PDB entry 2BUT | X-ray diffraction, 1.85 A resolution | chains A and B

[Chain A]
Protein: Protocatechuate 3,4-dioxygenase alpha chain
Source organism: Acinetobacter calcoaceticus
Notes: EC 1.13.11.3
Reference sequence: P20371 (PCXA_ACICA); the construct lacks a stretch of the UniProt sequence, so the offset changes along the chain: -3 to 88 = UniProt 1-92; 89-200 = UniProt 98-209
Chain sequence (209 residues; row label = number of the first residue in the row; a row labelled like 88A-88E holds insertion residues (88A, then the next letters in order); numbers below 1 keep their minus sign (Met-3 is residue -3)):
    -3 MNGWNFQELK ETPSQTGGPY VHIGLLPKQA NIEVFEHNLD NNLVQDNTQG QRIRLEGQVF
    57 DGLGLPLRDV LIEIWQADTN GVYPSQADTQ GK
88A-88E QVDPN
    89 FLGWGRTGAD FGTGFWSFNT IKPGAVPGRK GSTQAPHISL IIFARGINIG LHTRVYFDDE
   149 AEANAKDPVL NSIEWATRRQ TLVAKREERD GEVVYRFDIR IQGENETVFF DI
Not modelled in the structure: -3 to 3
Ligand contacts: hydroxide ion (OH): Gly14, Pro15, Tyr16
Swiss-Prot annotation at these positions:
  - binding site (3,4-dihydroxybenzoate): Arg133

[Chain B]
Protein: Protocatechuate 3,4-dioxygenase beta chain
Source organism: Acinetobacter calcoaceticus
Notes: EC 1.13.11.3
Reference sequence: P20372 (PCXB_ACICA); residues 300-540 here correspond to UniProt positions 1-241 (UniProt number = residue number - 299)
Chain sequence (241 residues; each row starts with the number of its first residue):
   300 MSQIIWGAYA QRNTEDHPPA YAPGYKTSVL RSPKNALISI AETLSEVTAP HFSADKFGPK
   360 DNDLILNYAK DGLPIGERVI VHGYVRDQFG RPVKNALVEV WQANASGRYR HPNDQYIGAM
   420 DPNFGGCGRM LTDDNGYYVF RTIKPGPYPW RNRINEWSPA HIHFSLIADG WAQRLISQFY
   480 FEGDTLIDSC PILKTIPSEQ QRRALIALED KSNFIEADSR CYRFDITLRG RRATYFENDL
   540 T
Not modelled in the structure: 300-302
Sequence notes: engineered mutation Ser457 (Arg158 in P20372)
Ion coordination: Fe ion: Tyr408, Tyr447, His460, His462 (together with hydroxide ion)
Ligand contacts: hydroxide ion (OH): Tyr408, Tyr447, His460, His462
Swiss-Prot annotation at these positions:
  - binding site (Fe cation): Tyr408, Tyr447, His460, His462

[How chain A and chain B interact]
Pairs across the interface (175; chain A residue first):
  Glu4(A) with Gln387(B), hydrogen bond
  Leu5(A) with Asp386(B); Gln387(B), hydrogen bond (backbone-backbone); Gly389(B); Thr526(B)
  Lys6(A) with Asp315(B), salt bridge; Gln499(B); Gln500(B); Thr526(B)
  Glu7(A) with Arg311(B), salt bridge; His316(B), salt bridge; Gln500(B), hydrogen bond (backbone-side chain); Thr526(B); Arg528(B)
  Thr8(A) with His316(B); Leu474(B); Leu504(B); Ile525(B); Thr526(B), hydrogen bond (side chain-backbone)
  Pro9(A) with Asp315(B); His316(B); Ser476(B), hydrogen bond (backbone-side chain); Ile495(B), hydrophobic; Gln500(B); Leu504(B)
  Ser10(A) with His316(B), hydrogen bond (backbone-side chain); Pro317(B); Leu474(B); Ile475(B), hydrogen bond (side chain-backbone); Ser476(B)
  Gln11(A) with Ile475(B), hydrogen bond (backbone-backbone); Ser476(B); Gln477(B); Tyr479(B), hydrogen bond; Ile491(B); Leu492(B); Thr494(B); Ile495(B); Leu504(B)
  Thr12(A) with Tyr324(B)
  Gly13(A) with Trp400(B); His462(B); Ile475(B)
  Pro15(A) with His410(B)
  Tyr16(A) with Trp400(B); Tyr408(B), hydrophobic; His410(B); Asn412(B); Asp413(B)
  Val17(A) with Trp400(B)
  His18(A) with His410(B), hydrogen bond
  Ile19(A) with Trp400(B), hydrophobic; Tyr408(B), hydrophobic; Arg409(B); His410(B); Gly425(B); Cys426(B)
  Gly20(A) with Trp400(B); Cys426(B)
  Leu21(A) with Glu398(B); Trp400(B), hydrophobic; Ser464(B); Ile475(B), hydrophobic
  Ile28(A) with Tyr367(B), hydrophobic; Arg409(B)
  Val30(A) with Asn366(B); Tyr367(B), hydrophobic; Cys426(B), hydrophobic
  Phe31(A) with Asp360(B); Gly427(B); Arg428(B)
  His33(A) with Lys355(B); Arg428(B), hydrogen bond (backbone-side chain)
  Leu35(A) with Glu398(B)
  Asp57(A) with Leu329(B)
  Gly58(A) with Leu329(B), hydrogen bond (backbone-backbone)
  Leu59(A) with Leu329(B), hydrophobic
  Leu63(A) with Arg330(B)
  Asp65(A) with Arg330(B), salt bridge
  Glu69(A) with Ile466(B); Trp470(B); Arg473(B), salt bridge
  Trp71(A) with Ser344(B), hydrogen bond (side chain-backbone); Thr347(B), hydrogen bond; Ala348(B); Pro349(B); Trp470(B), hydrophobic
  Tyr79(A) with Ser344(B), hydrogen bond; Thr347(B)
  Pro80(A) with Ala348(B); His350(B)
  Ser81(A) with Thr347(B); Ala348(B), hydrogen bond (side chain-backbone); His350(B)
  Gln82(A) with His350(B), hydrogen bond (backbone-side chain)
  Ala83(A) with Leu343(B); Val346(B); Thr347(B); Arg530(B)
  Asp84(A) with Thr347(B)
  Thr85(A) with Leu343(B)
  Gln86(A) with Leu343(B)
  Leu90(A) with Pro349(B); His350(B)
  Trp92(A) with Pro349(B), hydrophobic; Phe351(B), hydrophobic; Ile466(B), hydrophobic; Trp470(B)
  Arg94(A) with Glu398(B), salt bridge; Ile466(B); Arg473(B)
  Phe99(A) with His410(B); Pro411(B), hydrophobic
  Gly116(A) with Leu539(B); Thr540(B)
  Arg117(A) with Ala340(B); Glu341(B), hydrogen bond (side chain-backbone); Asp538(B); Leu539(B)
  Lys118(A) with Asp538(B), hydrogen bond (backbone-backbone); Thr540(B)
  Gly119(A) with Thr540(B), hydrogen bond (backbone-backbone)
  Gln122(A) with Thr342(B), hydrogen bond; Ser344(B)
  His125(A) with Ser344(B), hydrogen bond
  Ser127(A) with Trp470(B)
  Ile129(A) with Trp470(B), hydrophobic; Arg473(B)
  Phe131(A) with Arg473(B); Ile475(B), hydrophobic
  Ala132(A) with Arg330(B)
  Arg133(A) with Tyr324(B); Thr326(B); Arg330(B), hydrogen bond (backbone-side chain)
  Gly134(A) with Tyr324(B), hydrogen bond (backbone-side chain); Thr326(B); Ser327(B); Arg330(B)
  Ile135(A) with Arg330(B)
  Asn136(A) with Pro317(B); Pro318(B), hydrogen bond (side chain-backbone); Ala319(B), hydrogen bond (side chain-backbone); Tyr324(B)
  Ile137(A) with Arg311(B); Pro317(B)
  Arg142(A) with Thr342(B), hydrogen bond; Ser344(B); Glu345(B), salt bridge
  Ile161(A) with Ile337(B), hydrophobic
  Arg166(A) with Asn334(B)
  Ile189(A) with Arg330(B); Ser331(B); Pro332(B)
  Gln190(A) with Val328(B), hydrogen bond (side chain-backbone); Leu329(B); Ser331(B), hydrogen bond (side chain-backbone)
  Glu194(A) with Pro332(B); Lys333(B), hydrogen bond (side chain-backbone); Asn334(B), hydrogen bond (side chain-backbone)
  Val196(A) with Ile337(B), hydrophobic
  Phe197(A) with Pro332(B), hydrophobic; Leu336(B); Ile337(B), hydrogen bond (backbone-backbone)
  Phe198(A) with Ile337(B); Ile339(B), hydrophobic
  Asp199(A) with Arg311(B); Thr313(B); Ile337(B), hydrogen bond (backbone-backbone); Ser338(B); Ile339(B), hydrogen bond (backbone-backbone)
  Ile200(A) with Glu341(B); Glu345(B); Trp470(B); Ala471(B), hydrophobic; Arg528(B), hydrogen bond (backbone-side chain)
Other interface residues (no listed pair), chain A (78 interface residues in all): Pro23, Ala26, Glu29, Val114, Pro115, Leu139, His140, Val157, Ser160, Trp163, Gly191
Other interface residues (no listed pair), chain B (87 interface residues in all): Asn312, Ala321, Phe388, Leu396, Val399, Gly424, Phe463, Ala503, Asp524, Leu527

[In short]
The interface between chain A and chain B involves 78 residues on one side and 87 on the other, with 35
hydrogen bonds and 7 salt bridges. Polar pairs include Lys6(A)-Asp315(B), Glu7(A)-Arg311(B) and
Glu7(A)-His316(B). Hydroxide ion is bound between chain A and chain B.
Chain A is Protocatechuate 3,4-dioxygenase alpha chain and chain B is Protocatechuate 3,4-dioxygenase beta
chain, both from Acinetobacter calcoaceticus; the structure, Crystal Structure Of Protocatechuate
3,4-Dioxygenase from Acinetobacter Sp. ADP1 Mutant R457S - APO, was determined by X-ray diffraction, deposited
together with 2BUM, 2BUQ, 2BUR and 2BUV.
